5YRZ - chains A and C of the 4 polymer chains in the assembly; structure by X-ray diffraction, 2.30 A resolution.

== Chain A (and C) ==
Molecule: HicB
Organism: Streptococcus pneumoniae serotype 4 (strain ATCC BAA-334 / TIGR4)
Notes: chain C of this document is another copy of the same molecule, construct and numbering; everything in this record applies to it too
UniProt: A0A0H2URC7 (A0A0H2URC7_STRPN); residue numbers follow UniProt; this construct covers 1-150
Chain sequence (152 residues; row label = number of the first residue in the row; numbers below 1 keep their minus sign (His-1 is residue -1)):
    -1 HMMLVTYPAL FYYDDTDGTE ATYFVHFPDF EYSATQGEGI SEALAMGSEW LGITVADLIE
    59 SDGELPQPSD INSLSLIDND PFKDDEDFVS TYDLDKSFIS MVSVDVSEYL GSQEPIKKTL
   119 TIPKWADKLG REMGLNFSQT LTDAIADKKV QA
Disordered / not traced: -1, 150 (chain C: -1 to 0, 148-150)
Sequence notes: expression tag (-1 to 0)
Reported in the primary citation:
  - mutagenesis - T33A: unchanged growth with HicA
  - conformationally variable residues (domain motion): Pro113 to Asp145

== Chain A / chain C interface ==
Pairs across the interface (27; chain A residue first):
  Leu2(A) - Ser39(C)
  Leu2(A) - Ala43(C)  hydrophobic
  Thr4(A) - Ile38(C)
  Thr4(A) - Ser39(C)  hydrogen bond
  Thr4(A) - Leu42(C)
  Ile38(A) - Thr4(C)
  Ser39(A) - Leu2(C)
  Ser39(A) - Val3(C)
  Ser39(A) - Thr4(C)  hydrogen bond
  Leu42(A) - Thr4(C)
  Leu42(A) - Met99(C)  hydrophobic
  Leu42(A) - Ser101(C)
  Ala43(A) - Leu2(C)  hydrophobic
  Ile69(A) - Phe96(C)  hydrophobic
  Ile69(A) - Ile97(C)
  Asn70(A) - Asp93(C)  hydrogen bond (side chain-backbone)
  Asn70(A) - Ser95(C)  hydrogen bond (side chain-backbone)
  Asp93(A) - Asn70(C)  hydrogen bond (backbone-side chain)
  Ser95(A) - Asn70(C)  hydrogen bond (backbone-side chain)
  Phe96(A) - Ile69(C)  hydrophobic
  Phe96(A) - Met99(C)  hydrophobic
  Ser98(A) - Ser98(C)  hydrogen bond
  Ser98(A) - Met99(C)  hydrogen bond (side chain-backbone)
  Met99(A) - Leu42(C)  hydrophobic
  Met99(A) - Phe96(C)  hydrophobic
  Met99(A) - Ser98(C)  hydrogen bond (backbone-side chain)
  Ser101(A) - Leu42(C)
Interface residues without a listed pair, chain A (18 interface residues in all): Val3, Leu92, Lys94, Ile97
Interface residues without a listed pair, chain C (17 interface residues in all): Leu92

== In short ==
Chain A and chain C form an interface of 18 and 17 residues respectively; the contacts include 9 hydrogen
bonds. Polar contacts include Thr4(A)-Ser39(C), Asn70(A)-Asp93(C) and Asn70(A)-Ser95(C). The paper reports
that T33A of chain A leaves growth with HicA unchanged; conformational variability at Pro113(A).
Both chains are HicB (Streptococcus pneumoniae serotype 4 (strain ATCC BAA-334 / TIGR4)). Entry 5YRZ
(Toxin-Antitoxin complex from Streptococcus pneumoniae) was determined by X-ray diffraction.
